Entry 3HFA (X-ray diffraction, 2.50 A resolution); this record covers chains C and R of the 28 polymer chains in the assembly.

[Chain C (and R)]
Molecule: Proteasome (Beta subunit) PrcB
Source organism: Mycobacterium tuberculosis
Notes: EC 3.4.25.1; chain R of this document is another copy of the same molecule, construct and numbering; everything in this record applies to it too
Reference sequence: O33245 (O33245_MYCTU); residues 301-534 here correspond to UniProt positions 58-291 (UniProt number = residue number - 243)
Sequence (240 residues; numbered 301 to 540; the number before each row is that of its first residue):
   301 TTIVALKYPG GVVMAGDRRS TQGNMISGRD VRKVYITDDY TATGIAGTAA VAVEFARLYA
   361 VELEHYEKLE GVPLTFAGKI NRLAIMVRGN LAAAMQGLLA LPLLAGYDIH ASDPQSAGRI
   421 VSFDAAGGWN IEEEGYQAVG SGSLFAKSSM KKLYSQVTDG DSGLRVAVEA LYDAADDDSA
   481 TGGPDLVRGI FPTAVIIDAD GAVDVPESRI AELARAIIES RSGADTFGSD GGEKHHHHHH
Unresolved in the structure: 523-540
Differences from the reference sequence: expression tag (535-540)
Ligand contacts: dimethylformamide (DMF): Tyr472, Ala475, Asp476, Gly483, Pro484
Reported in the primary citation:
  - contacts within the chain: Ala346-Leu401, Gly347-Ala400, Thr348-Leu399

[Chain C / chain R interface]
Pairs across the interface (21; chain C residue first):
  Leu444(C) - Phe445(R)  hydrophobic
  Phe445(C) - Leu444(R)  hydrophobic
  Phe445(C) - Ser448(R)
  Ser448(C) - Phe445(R)
  Ser448(C) - Ser448(R)
  Ser449(C) - Lys452(R)
  Lys451(C) - Asp473(R)  salt bridge
  Lys451(C) - Asp476(R)  salt bridge
  Lys451(C) - Asp477(R)  salt bridge
  Lys451(C) - Arg521(R)
  Lys452(C) - Ser449(R)
  Lys452(C) - Lys452(R)
  Lys452(C) - Leu453(R)
  Lys452(C) - Asp473(R)  salt bridge
  Lys452(C) - Arg521(R)
  Leu453(C) - Lys452(R)
  Asp473(C) - Lys451(R)  salt bridge
  Asp473(C) - Lys452(R)  salt bridge
  Asp476(C) - Lys451(R)  salt bridge
  Asp477(C) - Lys451(R)  salt bridge
  Arg521(C) - Lys452(R)
Other interface residues (no listed pair), chain C (12 interface residues in all): Glu469
Other interface residues (no listed pair), chain R (12 interface residues in all): Glu469

[Overview]
Chain C and chain R each contribute 12 residues to their interface; the contacts include 8 salt bridges. Polar
pairs include Lys451(C)-Asp473(R), Lys451(C)-Asp476(R) and Lys451(C)-Asp477(R). Ligands of chain C:
dimethylformamide. The paper reports contacts within the chain involving Ala346(C), Leu401(C) and Gly347(C)
among others.
Chain C and chain R are both Proteasome (Beta subunit) PrcB (Mycobacterium tuberculosis); the structure,
Crystal Structure of Mycobacterium Tuberculosis Proteasome open-gate mutant, was determined by X-ray
diffraction, deposited together with 3H6F, 3H6I and 3HF9.
